PDB entry 7EEB | electron microscopy, 2.90 A resolution | chains C and D of the 14 polymer chains in the assembly

[Chain C]
Molecule: Cation channel sperm-associated protein 3
Source organism: Mus musculus
Reference sequence: Q80W99 (CTSR3_MOUSE); numbering as in UniProt (aligned over 1-395)
Sequence (395 residues; row label = number of the first residue in the row):
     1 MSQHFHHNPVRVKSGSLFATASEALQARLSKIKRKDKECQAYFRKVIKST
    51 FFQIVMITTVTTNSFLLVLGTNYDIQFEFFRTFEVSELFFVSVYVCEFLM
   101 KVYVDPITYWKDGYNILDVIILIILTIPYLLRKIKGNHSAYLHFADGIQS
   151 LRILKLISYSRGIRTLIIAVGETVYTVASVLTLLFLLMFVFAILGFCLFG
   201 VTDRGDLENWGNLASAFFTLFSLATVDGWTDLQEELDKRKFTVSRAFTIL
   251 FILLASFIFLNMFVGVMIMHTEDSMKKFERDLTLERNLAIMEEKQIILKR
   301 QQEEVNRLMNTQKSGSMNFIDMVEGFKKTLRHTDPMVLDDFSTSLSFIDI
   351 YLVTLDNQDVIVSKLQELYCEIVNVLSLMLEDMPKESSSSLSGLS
Not modelled in the structure: 1-37, 316-395

[Chain D]
Molecule: Cation channel sperm-associated protein 4
Source organism: Mus musculus
Reference sequence: Q8BVN3 (CTSR4_MOUSE); residue numbers follow UniProt; this construct covers 1-442
Sequence (442 residues; each row starts with the number of its first residue):
     1 MSEKHKWWQQVENIDITHLGPKRKAYELLGRHEEQVLINRRDVMEKKDAW
    51 DVQEFITQMYIKQLLRHPAFQLLLAFLLLSNAITIALRTNSYLGQKHYEL
   101 FSTIDDIVLTILICEVLLGWLNGFWIFWKDGWNILNFAIVFILFMGFFIK
   151 QLDMVAITYPLRVLRLVHVCMAVEPLARIIKVILQSMPDLANVMALILFF
   201 MLVFSVFGVTLFGAFVPKHFQNMGVALYTLFICITQDGWLDIYTDFQMDE
   251 REYAMEVGGAIYFAVFITLGAFIGLNLFVVVVTTNLEQMMKTGEEEGHLN
   301 IKFTETEEDEDWTDELPLVHCTEARKDTSTVPKEPLVGGPLSNLTEKTCD
   351 NFCLVLEAIQENLMEYKEIREELNMIVEEVSSIRFNQEQQNVILHKYTSK
   401 SATFLSEPPEGANKQDLITALVSREKVSDSNINMVNKHKFSH
Not modelled in the structure: 1-50, 293-442
Ion coordination: Na+ site 1: D237 (shared with 1 residue of chain A)
Small-molecule neighbours:
  - 9Z9 ((3beta,14beta,17beta,25R)-3-[4-methoxy-3-(methoxymethyl)butoxy]spirost-5-en), molecule 1: L196, I197, F200, L269, I273, G274
  - 9Z9, molecule 2: L196, F199, F200, V203
  - 9Z9, molecule 3: F200, F204, V265, L269

[How chain C and chain D interact]
Pairs across the interface (49; chain C residue first):
  S179(C) - P175(D)
  S179(C) - L176(D)
  S179(C) - I179(D)
  L183(C) - L176(D)  hydrophobic
  L186(C) - V167(D)  hydrophobic
  F189(C) - A82(D)
  F189(C) - V163(D)  hydrophobic
  V190(C) - V163(D)  hydrophobic
  V190(C) - L164(D)  hydrophobic
  I193(C) - T89(D)
  I193(C) - Y159(D)  hydrophobic
  F196(C) - T89(D)
  C197(C) - A156(D)  hydrophobic
  L198(C) - A156(D)  hydrophobic
  L213(C) - T89(D)
  V226(C) - T235(D)
  V226(C) - D237(D)
  D227(C) - D237(D)
  G228(C) - D237(D)  hydrogen bond (backbone-side chain)
  W229(C) - Y228(D)
  W229(C) - F231(D)  hydrophobic
  W229(C) - I232(D)  hydrophobic
  W229(C) - T235(D)
  W229(C) - D237(D)
  T230(C) - I232(D)
  Q233(C) - Y228(D)
  R245(C) - Y228(D)
  I252(C) - F231(D)  hydrophobic
  L253(C) - M194(D)  hydrophobic
  F257(C) - F231(D)  hydrophobic
  F257(C) - L275(D)  hydrophobic
  F257(C) - F278(D)
  I258(C) - L190(D)  hydrophobic
  I258(C) - F278(D)  hydrophobic
  N261(C) - L275(D)
  N261(C) - F278(D)
  N261(C) - V279(D)
  N261(C) - V282(D)
  M262(C) - I179(D)  hydrophobic
  M262(C) - I183(D)  hydrophobic
  M262(C) - V282(D)  hydrophobic
  V264(C) - V279(D)  hydrophobic
  G265(C) - T283(D)
  V266(C) - L286(D)  hydrophobic
  M269(C) - T283(D)
  M269(C) - L286(D)  hydrophobic
  M269(C) - E287(D)  hydrogen bond (side chain-backbone)
  M269(C) - M290(D)  hydrophobic
  H270(C) - M290(D)
Interface residues without a listed pair, chain C (33 interface residues in all): V180, T182, L194, I249, I268
Interface residues without a listed pair, chain D (33 interface residues in all): I85, A86, V155, P160, C170, I180, G238

[In short]
Chain C and chain D each contribute 33 residues to their interface, with 2 hydrogen bonds. Polar pairs include
G228(C)-D237(D) and M269(C)-E287(D). Chain D binds 3 copies of compound 9Z9.
Chain C is Cation channel sperm-associated protein 3 and chain D is Cation channel sperm-associated protein 4,
both from Mus musculus; the structure, Structure of the CatSpermasome, was determined by electron microscopy.
